8G2P - chains C and E of the 6 polymer chains in the assembly; structure by X-ray diffraction, 2.52 A resolution.

# Chain C
Name: Cyclic GMP-AMP synthase
Organism: Mus musculus
Notes: EC 2.7.7.86
UniProtKB: Q8C6L5 (CGAS_MOUSE); residue numbers follow UniProt; this construct covers 147-507
Sequence (364 residues; each row starts with the number of its first residue):
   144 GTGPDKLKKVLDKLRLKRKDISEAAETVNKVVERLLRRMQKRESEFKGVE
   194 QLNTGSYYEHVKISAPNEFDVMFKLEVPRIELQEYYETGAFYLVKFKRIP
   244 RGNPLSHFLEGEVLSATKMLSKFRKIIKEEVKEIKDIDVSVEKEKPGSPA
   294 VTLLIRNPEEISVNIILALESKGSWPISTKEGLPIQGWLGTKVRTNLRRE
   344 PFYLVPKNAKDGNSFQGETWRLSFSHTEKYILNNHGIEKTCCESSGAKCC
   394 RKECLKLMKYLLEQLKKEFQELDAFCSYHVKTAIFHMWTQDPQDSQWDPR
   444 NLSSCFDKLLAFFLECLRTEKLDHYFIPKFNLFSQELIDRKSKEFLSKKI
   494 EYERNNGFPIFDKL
Unresolved in the structure: 144-148, 240-245, 253, 255, 353-357
Sequence notes: expression tag (144-146); engineered mutation Asn307 (Asp in Q8C6L5)
Metal / ion sites: Mg2+: Glu211, Asp213 (together with ATP); Zn2+: His378, Cys384, Cys385
Residues lining bound ligands:
  - ATP (adenosine-5'-triphosphate): Gly198, Ser199, Glu202, Lys205, Glu211, Asp213, Arg364, Leu365, Ser368, Glu371, Lys402, Ser420, Tyr421, Lys424, His467
  - GTP (guanosine-5'-triphosphate): Thr197, Asp213, Met215, Lys288, Pro289, Gly290, Ser291, Pro292, Ala293, Asn307, Ile309, Val348, Lys350, Arg364, Ser366, Ser368
UniProt features mapped onto this chain:
  - region: Lys372 to Lys395 (DNA-binding)
  - motif: Leu154 to Leu159 (Nuclear export signal), Asp281 to Ser291 (Nuclear localization signal)
  - binding site (GTP): Thr197, Arg364 to Glu371
  - binding site (ATP): Ser199, Glu371, Lys402, Ser420 to Lys424
  - binding site (Mg(2+)): Glu211, Asp213
  - binding site (2',3'-cGAMP): Asp213, Gly290, Lys350, Arg364 to Ser366
  - binding site (Zn(2+)): His378, Cys384, Cys385, Cys392
  - site: Arg241 (Arginine-anchor)
  - modified residue: Lys156 (N6-lactoyllysine), Glu176 (PolyADP-ribosyl glutamic acid), Ser199 (Phosphoserine), Tyr201 (Phosphotyrosine), Glu272 (5-glutamyl polyglutamate), Ser291 (Phosphoserine), Glu302 (5-glutamyl glutamate), Lys372 (N6-acetyllysine), Lys382 (N6-acetyllysine), Lys402 (N6-acetyllysine), Ser420 (Phosphoserine), Lys491 (N6-methyllysine)
  - lipidation (S-palmitoyl cysteine): Cys392, Cys393, Cys459
  - cross-link (Glycyl lysine isopeptide (Lys-Gly)): Lys217 (interchain with G-Cter in SUMO), Lys271 (interchain with G-Cter in ubiquitin), Lys335 (interchain with G-Cter in SUMO), Lys372 (interchain with G-Cter in SUMO), Lys382 (interchain with G-Cter in SUMO), Lys399 (interchain with G-Cter in ubiquitin), Lys402 (interchain with G-Cter in ubiquitin), Lys409 (interchain with G-Cter in ubiquitin), Lys410 (interchain with G-Cter in ubiquitin), Lys464 (interchain with G-Cter in SUMO)
  - mutagenesis: Lys156 (K156Q: Mimics lactylation; knockin mice show higher mortality following HSV-1 infection), Asn172 (N172K: Induces alteration of the DNA-binding surface and leads to decreased synthesis of cyclic GMP-AMP (cGAMP); when associated with L-180), Glu176 (E176A: Abolished poly-ADP-ribosylation by PARP1, stimulating interferon production in knockin mice), Arg180 (R180L: Induces alteration of the DNA-binding surface and leads to decreased synthesis of cyclic GMP-AMP (cGAMP); when associated with K-182), Gly198 (G198A: Abolishes stimulation of interferon production; when associated with A-199), Ser199 (S199A: Abolishes stimulation of interferon production; when associated with A-199), Tyr201 (Y201E: Phosphomimetic mutant; reduced translocation to the nucleus following treatment with etoposide), Glu211 to Asp213 (Abolished nucleotidyltransferase activity. Does not affect nuclear localization and tethering to chromatin), Glu211 (E211A: Abolishes ability to promote type-I interferon production), Asp213 (D213A: Abolishes ability to promote type-I interferon production), Lys217 (K217R: Reduced sumoylation), Arg222 (R222E: Impaired tethering to chromatin, leading to constitutive activation in the absence of DNA), 31 further mutagenesis entries in UniProt

# Chain E
Molecule: Palindromic DNA18
Sequence (18 nucleotides; row label = number of the first residue in the row):
     1 ATCTGTACATGTACAGAT

# Chain C / chain E interface
Residue-residue contacts (6):
  Thr334(C) - DA13(E)  phosphate contact
  Lys335(C) - DA13(E)  phosphate contact
  Lys335(C) - DC14(E)  salt bridge to the phosphate
  Thr338(C) - DT12(E)  sugar contact
  Thr338(C) - DA13(E)  hydrogen bond to the phosphate
  Arg342(C) - DG11(E)  base contact

# In short
Chain C and chain E each contribute 4 residues to their interface; the contacts include 1 hydrogen bond and 1
salt bridge. Polar contacts include Thr338(C)-DA13(E) and Lys335(C)-DC14(E). Ligands of chain C: ATP and GTP.
Here chain C is Cyclic GMP-AMP synthase (Mus musculus) and chain E is Palindromic DNA18. Entry 8G2P (Structure
of Ternary Complex of cGAS with dsDNA and Bound ATP and GTP) was determined by X-ray diffraction.
